8DH4 - chains B and D of the 4 polymer chains in the assembly; structure by X-ray diffraction, 2.80 A resolution.

== Chain B ==
Molecule: T7 RNA polymerase
Organism: Escherichia phage T7
Notes: EC 2.7.7.6
Reference sequence: P00573 (RPOL_BPT7); residue numbers follow UniProt; this construct covers 1-883
Chain sequence (883 residues; numbered 1 to 883; the number before each row is that of its first residue):
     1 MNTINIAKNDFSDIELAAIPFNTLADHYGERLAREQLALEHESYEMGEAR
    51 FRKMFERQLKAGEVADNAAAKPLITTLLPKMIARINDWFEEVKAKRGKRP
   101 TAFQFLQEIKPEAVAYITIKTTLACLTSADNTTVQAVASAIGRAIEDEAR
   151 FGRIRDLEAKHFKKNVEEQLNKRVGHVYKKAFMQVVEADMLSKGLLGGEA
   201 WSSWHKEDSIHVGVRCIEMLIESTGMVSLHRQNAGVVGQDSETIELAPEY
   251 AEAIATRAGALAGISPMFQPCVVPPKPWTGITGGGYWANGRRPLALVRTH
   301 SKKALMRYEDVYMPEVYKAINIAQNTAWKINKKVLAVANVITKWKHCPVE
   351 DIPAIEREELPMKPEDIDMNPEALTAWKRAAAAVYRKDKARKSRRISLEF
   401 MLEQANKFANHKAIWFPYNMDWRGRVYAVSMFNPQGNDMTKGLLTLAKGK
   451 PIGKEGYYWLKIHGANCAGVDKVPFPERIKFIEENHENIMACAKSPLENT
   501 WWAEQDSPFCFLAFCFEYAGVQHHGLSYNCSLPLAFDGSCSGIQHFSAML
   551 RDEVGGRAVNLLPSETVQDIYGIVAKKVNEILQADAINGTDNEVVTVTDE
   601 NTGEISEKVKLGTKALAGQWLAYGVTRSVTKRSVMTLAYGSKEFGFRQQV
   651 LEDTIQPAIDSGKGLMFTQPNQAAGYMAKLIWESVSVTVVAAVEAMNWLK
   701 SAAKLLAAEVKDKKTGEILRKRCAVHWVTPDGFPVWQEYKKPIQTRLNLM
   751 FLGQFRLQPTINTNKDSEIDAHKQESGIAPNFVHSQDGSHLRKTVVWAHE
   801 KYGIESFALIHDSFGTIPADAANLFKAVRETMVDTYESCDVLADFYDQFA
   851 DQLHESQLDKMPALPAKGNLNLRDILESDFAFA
Disordered / not traced: 356-371, 755-765
Ligand contacts: S96 ((7P)-3-{5-O-[(R)-hydroxy{[(S)-hydroxy(phosphonooxy)phosphoryl]oxy}phosphoryl]-beta-D-ribofuranosyl}-7-(thiophen-2-yl)-3H-imidazo[4,5-b]pyridine): Asp471, Lys472, Asp537, Tyr571, Arg627, Lys631, Arg632, Met635, Thr636, Tyr639
Swiss-Prot annotation at these positions:
  - active site: Asp537, Lys631, Asp812
Reported in the primary citation:
  - binding site for Template strand DNA: Tyr639
  - binding site for S96: Asp471, Lys472, Arg627, Lys631, Met635, Tyr639
  - mutagenesis - Y639F: decreased catalytic activity on S96
  - mutagenesis - M635A: abolished catalytic activity on S96
  - mutagenesis - Y639F: decreased catalytic activity on all scaffolds we tested
  - mutagenesis - M635A: unchanged catalytic activity on natural ATP incorporation
  - mutagenesis - M635K: abolished catalytic activity on UBP incorporation

== Chain D ==
Molecule: Non-template strand DNA
Sequence (9 nucleotides; numbered 2 to 10; the number before each row is that of its first residue):
     2 TCGATTCCC
Disordered / not traced: 8-10

== Interface between chain B and chain D ==
Contacting residue pairs (6; chain B residue first):
  Glu643(B) with DT2(D), sugar contact
  Arg647(B) with DT2(D), sugar contact
  Lys679(B) with DT2(D), hydrogen bond to the phosphate
  Lys704(B) with DA5(D), phosphate contact; DT6(D), salt bridge to the phosphate
  Glu775(B) with DT6(D), phosphate contact
Also at the interface, not in a pair above, chain B (9 interface residues in all): Phe644, Gly675, Lys741, Ala771
Also at the interface, not in a pair above, chain D (4 interface residues in all): DT7

== In short ==
9 residues of chain B face 4 of chain D across their interface, with 1 hydrogen bond and 1 salt bridge. Among
the polar pairs are Lys679(B)-DT2(D) and Lys704(B)-DT6(D). The paper reports a binding site for S96 at
Asp471(B), Lys472(B) and Arg627(B) among others; Y639F of chain B reduces catalytic activity on S96; 3
substitutions were tested in all.
Here chain B is T7 RNA polymerase (Escherichia phage T7) and chain D is Non-template strand DNA. Entry 8DH4
(T7 RNA polymerase elongation complex with unnatural base dPa-DsTP pair) was determined by X-ray diffraction
(same publication as 8DH0, 8DH2, 8DH3 and 8DH5).
